1MSM - chains A and B; structure by X-ray diffraction, 2.00 A resolution.

Chain A (and B):
Molecule: POL polyprotein
From: Human immunodeficiency virus 1
Notes: EC 3.4.23.16; fragment: HIV protease (residues 69-167); chain B of this document is another copy of the same molecule, construct and numbering; everything in this record applies to it too
UniProt: P03367 (POL_HV1BR); residues 1-99 here correspond to UniProt positions 69-167 (UniProt number = residue number + 68)
Chain sequence (99 residues; numbered 1 to 99; the number before each row is that of its first residue):
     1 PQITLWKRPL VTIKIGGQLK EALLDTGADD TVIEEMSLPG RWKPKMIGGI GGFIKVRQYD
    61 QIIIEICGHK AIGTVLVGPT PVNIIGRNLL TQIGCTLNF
Sequence notes: engineered mutation Lys-7 (Gln75 in P03367), Ile-33 (Leu101 in P03367), Ile-63 (Leu131 in P03367)
Ligand contacts: ag1776 (JE2; (4R)-3-{(2S,3S)-2-hydroxy-3-[(3-hydroxy-2-methylbenzoyl)amino]-4-phenylbutanoyl}-5,5-dimethyl-N-(2-methylbenzyl)-1,3-thiazolidine-4-carboxamide): Arg-8, Leu-23, Asp-25, Gly-27, Ala-28, Asp-30, Thr-31, Val-32, Ile-47, Gly-48, Gly-49, Ile-50, Leu-76, Pro-81, Val-82, Ile-84

Chain A / chain B interface:
Pairs across the interface (98):
  Pro-1(A) / Leu-97(B)
  Pro-1(A) / Asn-98(B)
  Pro-1(A) / Phe-99(B)  hydrogen bond (backbone-backbone)
  Gln-2(A) / Thr-96(B)
  Gln-2(A) / Leu-97(B)
  Gln-2(A) / Asn-98(B)  hydrogen bond
  Ile-3(A) / Thr-96(B)
  Ile-3(A) / Leu-97(B)  hydrogen bond (backbone-backbone)
  Ile-3(A) / Phe-99(B)  hydrophobic
  Leu-5(A) / Thr-26(B)
  Leu-5(A) / Arg-87(B)  hydrogen bond (backbone-side chain)
  Leu-5(A) / Leu-90(B)  hydrophobic
  Leu-5(A) / Thr-91(B)
  Leu-5(A) / Cys-95(B)
  Trp-6(A) / Arg-87(B)  hydrogen bond (backbone-side chain)
  Trp-6(A) / Thr-91(B)
  Lys-7(A) / Arg-87(B)
  Arg-8(A) / Asp-29(B)  salt bridge
  Arg-8(A) / Arg-87(B)
  Pro-9(A) / Thr-26(B)
  Pro-9(A) / Arg-87(B)
  Pro-9(A) / Leu-97(B)  hydrophobic
  Leu-23(A) / Gly-27(B)
  Leu-24(A) / Thr-26(B)  hydrogen bond (backbone-side chain)
  Leu-24(A) / Leu-97(B)  hydrophobic
  Asp-25(A) / Asp-25(B)
  Asp-25(A) / Thr-26(B)
  Asp-25(A) / Gly-27(B)  hydrogen bond (side chain-backbone)
  Thr-26(A) / Leu-5(B)
  Thr-26(A) / Pro-9(B)
  Thr-26(A) / Leu-24(B)  hydrogen bond (side chain-backbone)
  Thr-26(A) / Asp-25(B)
  Thr-26(A) / Thr-26(B)  hydrogen bond (side chain-backbone)
  Thr-26(A) / Leu-97(B)
  Gly-27(A) / Leu-23(B)
  Gly-27(A) / Asp-25(B)  hydrogen bond (backbone-side chain)
  Asp-29(A) / Arg-8(B)  salt bridge
  Gly-48(A) / Ile-50(B)
  Gly-49(A) / Ile-50(B)
  Gly-49(A) / Pro-81(B)
  Ile-50(A) / Gly-49(B)
  Ile-50(A) / Ile-50(B)  hydrogen bond (backbone-backbone)
  Ile-50(A) / Gly-51(B)  hydrogen bond (backbone-backbone)
  Ile-50(A) / Gly-52(B)
  Ile-50(A) / Ile-54(B)  hydrophobic
  Ile-50(A) / Thr-80(B)
  Ile-50(A) / Pro-81(B)
  Gly-51(A) / Gly-51(B)
  Gly-51(A) / Gly-52(B)
  Gly-51(A) / Ile-54(B)
  Gly-52(A) / Ile-50(B)
  Gly-52(A) / Gly-51(B)
  Ile-54(A) / Ile-50(B)
  Cys-67(A) / Phe-99(B)  hydrophobic
  His-69(A) / Phe-99(B)
  Thr-80(A) / Ile-50(B)
  Pro-81(A) / Gly-49(B)
  Pro-81(A) / Ile-50(B)
  Arg-87(A) / Leu-5(B)  hydrogen bond (side chain-backbone)
  Arg-87(A) / Trp-6(B)  hydrogen bond (side chain-backbone)
  Arg-87(A) / Lys-7(B)  hydrogen bond (side chain-backbone)
  Arg-87(A) / Arg-8(B)
  Arg-87(A) / Pro-9(B)
  Leu-90(A) / Leu-5(B)  hydrophobic
  Thr-91(A) / Leu-5(B)
  Thr-91(A) / Trp-6(B)
  Gln-92(A) / Trp-6(B)
  Ile-93(A) / Phe-99(B)
  Gly-94(A) / Asn-98(B)
  Gly-94(A) / Phe-99(B)
  Cys-95(A) / Leu-5(B)
  Cys-95(A) / Leu-97(B)  hydrophobic
  Cys-95(A) / Asn-98(B)
  Cys-95(A) / Phe-99(B)  hydrophobic
  Thr-96(A) / Gln-2(B)
  Thr-96(A) / Ile-3(B)
  Thr-96(A) / Thr-96(B)
  Thr-96(A) / Leu-97(B)
  Thr-96(A) / Asn-98(B)  hydrogen bond (backbone-backbone)
  Leu-97(A) / Pro-1(B)
  Leu-97(A) / Gln-2(B)
  Leu-97(A) / Ile-3(B)  hydrogen bond (backbone-backbone)
  Leu-97(A) / Leu-24(B)  hydrophobic
  Leu-97(A) / Thr-26(B)
  Leu-97(A) / Cys-95(B)  hydrophobic
  Leu-97(A) / Thr-96(B)
  Leu-97(A) / Leu-97(B)  hydrophobic
  Asn-98(A) / Pro-1(B)
  Asn-98(A) / Gln-2(B)  hydrogen bond
  Asn-98(A) / Gly-94(B)
  Asn-98(A) / Cys-95(B)
  Asn-98(A) / Thr-96(B)  hydrogen bond (backbone-backbone)
  Asn-98(A) / Asn-98(B)
  Phe-99(A) / Pro-1(B)  hydrogen bond (backbone-backbone)
  Phe-99(A) / His-69(B)
  Phe-99(A) / Ile-93(B)
  Phe-99(A) / Gly-94(B)
  Phe-99(A) / Cys-95(B)  hydrophobic
Also at the interface, not in a pair above, chain A (39 interface residues in all): Thr-4, Val-32, Ile-47, Phe-53
Also at the interface, not in a pair above, chain B (37 interface residues in all): Thr-4, Ile-47, Cys-67, Pro-79, Ile-84

Summary:
The interface between chain A and chain B involves 39 residues on one side and 37 on the other; the contacts
include 20 hydrogen bonds and 2 salt bridges. Polar contacts include Arg-8(A)/Asp-29(B), Gln-2(A)/Asn-98(B)
and Leu-5(A)/Arg-87(B). Ligands of chain A: ag1776.
Both chains are POL polyprotein (Human immunodeficiency virus 1). Entry 1MSM (The HIV protease (mutant Q7K
L33I L63I) complexed with KNI-764 (an inhibitor)) was determined by X-ray diffraction, deposited together with
1MRW, 1MRX and 1MSN.
